PDB entry 7YI4 | electron microscopy, 3.96 A resolution | chains P and G of the 16 polymer chains in the assembly

[Chain P]
Molecule: Wisdom 601 DNA
Organism: synthetic construct
Sequence (167 nucleotides; each row starts with the number of its first residue; numbers below 1 keep their minus sign (DG-93 is residue -93)):
   -93 GGTCGCTGTTCAATACATGCACAGGATGTATATATCTGACACGTGCCTGG
   -43 AGACTAGGGAGTAATCCCCTTGGCGGTTAAAACGCGGGGGACAGCGCGTA
     7 CGTGCGTTTAAGCGGTGCTAGAGCTGTCTACGACCAATTGAGCGGCCTGC
    57 AGACCGGGATTCTCCAG
Unresolved in the structure: -93 to -78

[Chain G]
Protein: Histone H3
Organism: Xenopus laevis
UniProt: A0A310TTQ1 (A0A310TTQ1_XENLA); residues 1-135 here correspond to UniProt positions 2-136 (UniProt number = residue number + 1)
Amino-acid sequence (135 residues; each row starts with the number of its first residue):
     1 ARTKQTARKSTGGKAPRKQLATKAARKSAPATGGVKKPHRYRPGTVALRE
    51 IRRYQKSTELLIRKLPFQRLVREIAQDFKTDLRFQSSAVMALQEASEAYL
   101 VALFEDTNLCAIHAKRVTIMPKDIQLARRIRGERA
Unresolved in the structure: 1-34, 135
Modified positions: Lys36 (N-trimethyllysine; M3L)

[Interface between chain P and chain G]
Contacting residue pairs (27; chain P residue first):
  DT-67(P) with His39(G), sugar contact; Tyr41(G), sugar contact
  DG-66(P) with Arg49(G), sugar contact
  DT-65(P) with Arg49(G), salt bridge to the phosphate
  DG8(P) with Pro43(G), phosphate contact; Gly44(G), hydrogen bond to the phosphate
  DT9(P) with Arg40(G), hydrogen bond to the base; Tyr41(G), sugar contact; Arg42(G), phosphate contact; Pro43(G), phosphate contact; Gly44(G), hydrogen bond to the phosphate; Thr45(G), hydrogen bond to the phosphate; Val46(G), phosphate contact; Ala47(G), phosphate contact
  DG10(P) with Arg40(G), hydrogen bond to the sugar; Tyr41(G), hydrogen bond to the phosphate; Val46(G), phosphate contact
  DA17(P) with Arg63(G), hydrogen bond to the phosphate; Leu65(G), phosphate contact; Pro66(G), phosphate contact; Arg69(G), salt bridge to the phosphate
  DG18(P) with Arg63(G), salt bridge to the phosphate; Lys64(G), hydrogen bond to the phosphate; Leu65(G), hydrogen bond to the phosphate
  DA26(P) with Arg83(G), sugar contact
  DG27(P) with Asp81(G), phosphate contact; Arg83(G), sugar contact
Also at the interface, not in a pair above, chain P (11 interface residues in all): DA-68

[Overview]
The interface between chain P and chain G involves 11 residues on one side and 17 on the other; the contacts
include 9 hydrogen bonds and 3 salt bridges. Polar contacts include DT9(P)-Arg40(G), DG10(P)-Arg40(G) and
DG8(P)-Gly44(G).
Here chain P is Wisdom 601 DNA (synthetic construct) and chain G is Histone H3 (Xenopus laevis). Entry 7YI4
(Cryo-EM structure of Rpd3S complex bound to H3K36me3 nucleosome in close state) was determined by electron
microscopy (same publication as 7YI0, 7YI1, 7YI2, 7YI3 and 7YI5).
